Entry 2AOU (X-ray diffraction, 2.30 A resolution); this record covers chain A.

[Chain A]
Molecule: Histamine N-methyltransferase
Source organism: Homo sapiens
Notes: EC 2.1.1.8
Reference sequence: P50135 (HNMT_HUMAN); residue numbers follow UniProt; this construct covers 1-292
Chain sequence (292 residues; each row starts with the number of its first residue):
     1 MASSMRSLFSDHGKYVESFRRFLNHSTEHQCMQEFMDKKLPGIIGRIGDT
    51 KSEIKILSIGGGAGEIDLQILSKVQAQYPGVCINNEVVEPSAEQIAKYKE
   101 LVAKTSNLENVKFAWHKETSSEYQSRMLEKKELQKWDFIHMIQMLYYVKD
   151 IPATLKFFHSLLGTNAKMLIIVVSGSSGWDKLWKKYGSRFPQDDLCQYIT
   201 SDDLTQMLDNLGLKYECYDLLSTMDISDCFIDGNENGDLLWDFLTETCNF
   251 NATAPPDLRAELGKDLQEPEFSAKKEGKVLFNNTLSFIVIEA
Not modelled in the structure: 1-4
Modified residues: C217 (s-hydroxycysteine; CSO); C248 (d-cysteine; DCY)
Differences from the reference sequence: modified residue (82, 217, 248)
Ligand contacts:
  - flavoquine (CQA; 4-[(7-chloroquinolin-4-yl)amino]-2-[(diethylamino)methyl]phenol), molecule 1: R6, S7, D180, W183, K184, G187, S188, F190, P191, D193, Y198, T245, E246, T247
  - flavoquine (CQA), molecule 2: Y15, V16, F19, F22, E28, Q94, Q143, Y146, Y147, V173, W179, W183, C196, F243, E246
Swiss-Prot annotation at these positions:
  - binding site (substrate): E28, N283
  - binding site (S-adenosyl-L-methionine): G60, E89, Q94, S120, I142
  - natural variant: G60 (G60D: In MRT51), L208 (L208P: In MRT51)
Reported in the primary citation:
  - conformationally variable residues (order/disorder transition): F9
  - binding site for flavoquine: Y15, F19, E28, Q94, Q143, Y147, W179, W183, F190, C196, Y198, F243, E246, N283
  - catalytic residues: E28, Q143, N283 (citing earlier work)

[Summary]
Chain A binds flavoquine. UniProt lists substrate-binding residues E28 and N283 and 5
S-adenosyl-L-methionine-binding residues. The paper reports catalytic residues E28, Q143 and N283; a binding
site for flavoquine at Y15, F19 and E28 among others.
Chain A is Histamine N-methyltransferase (Homo sapiens); the structure, Histamine Methyltransferase Complexed
with the Antimalarial Drug Amodiaquine, was determined by X-ray diffraction, deposited together with 2AOT,
2AOV, 2AOW and 2AOX.
